PDB entry 3C6L | X-ray diffraction, 3.40 A resolution | chains B and D of the 8 polymer chains in the assembly

Chain B:
Name: TCR 2W20 beta chain
Organism: Mus musculus
Amino-acid sequence (236 residues; each row starts with the number of its first residue):
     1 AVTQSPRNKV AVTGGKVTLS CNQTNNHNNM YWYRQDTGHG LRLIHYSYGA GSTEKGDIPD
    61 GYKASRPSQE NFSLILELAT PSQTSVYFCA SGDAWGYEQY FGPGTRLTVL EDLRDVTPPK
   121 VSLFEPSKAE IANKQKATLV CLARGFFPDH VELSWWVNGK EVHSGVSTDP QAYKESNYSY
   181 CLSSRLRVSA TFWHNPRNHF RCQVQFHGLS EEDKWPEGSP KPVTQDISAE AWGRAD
Unresolved in the structure: 212-220
Cystine bridges: C21-C89, C141-C202

Chain D:
Name: 3K peptide, Linker, and H-2 class II histocompatibility antigen (A beta chain)
Organism: Mus musculus
Notes: fragment: Fusion protein of Ealpha3K peptide residues 1-13, linker 14-28 and MHC class II Ab
Reference sequence: P14483 (HB2A_MOUSE); residues 29-217 here correspond to UniProt positions 30-218 (UniProt number = residue number + 1)
Amino-acid sequence (217 residues; numbered 1 to 217; the number before each row is that of its first residue):
     1 FEAQKAKANK AVDGGGGSLV PRGSGGGGSE RHFVYQFMGE CYFTNGTQRI RYVTRYIYNR
    61 EEYVRYDSDV GEHRAVTELG RPDAEYWNSQ PEILERTRAE LDTVCRHNYE GPETHTSLRR
   121 LEQPNVVISL SRTEALNHHN TLVCSVTDFY PAKIKVRWFR NGQEETVGVS STQLIRNGDW
   181 TFQVLVMLEM TPRRGEVYTC HVEHPSLKSP ITVEWKA
Unresolved in the structure: 13-30, 132-138
Cystine bridges: C41-C105, C144-C200
Differences from the reference sequence: linker (14-28); engineered mutation K216 (Arg217 in P14483)
Bound ions: Ca2+: E2 (shared with 1 residue of chain A)
UniProt features mapped onto this chain:
  - glycosylation: N45 (N-linked (GlcNAc...) asparagine)

Chain B / chain D interface:
Residue-residue contacts (9):
  N26(B) - K10(D)
  N28(B) - K10(D)
  W95(B) - K7(D)
  W95(B) - A8(D)  hydrogen bond (side chain-backbone)
  W95(B) - R96(D)
  Y97(B) - E92(D)
  Y97(B) - I93(D)
  Y97(B) - R96(D)  hydrogen bond
  E98(B) - E92(D)
Interface residues without a listed pair, chain B (6 interface residues in all): D93
Interface residues without a listed pair, chain D (8 interface residues in all): K5, N9

In short:
Chain B and chain D form an interface of 6 and 8 residues respectively; the contacts include 2 hydrogen bonds.
Polar contacts include W95(B)-A8(D) and Y97(B)-R96(D).
Chain B is TCR 2W20 beta chain and chain D is 3K peptide, Linker, and H-2 class II histocompatibility antigen
(A beta chain), both from Mus musculus; the structure, Crystal structure of mouse MHC class II I-Ab/3K peptide
complexed with mouse TCR 2W20, was determined by X-ray diffraction, deposited together with 3C5Z and 3C60.
